Entry 5ME1 (electron microscopy, 13.50 A resolution (very low resolution: no residue pairs are listed; an interface is given only as per-side residue counts)); this record covers chains A and J of the 26 polymer chains in the assembly.

[Chain A]
Molecule: 16S ribosomal RNA
Organism: Escherichia coli K-12
Sequence (1534 nucleotides; row label = number of the first residue in the row):
     1 AAAUUGAAGA GUUUGAUCAU GGCUCAGAUU GAACGCUGGC GGCAGGCCUA ACACAUGCAA
    61 GUCGAACGGU AACAGGAAGA AGCUUGCUUC UUUGCUGACG AGUGGCGGAC GGGUGAGUAA
   121 UGUCUGGGAA ACUGCCUGAU GGAGGGGGAU AACUACUGGA AACGGUAGCU AAUACCGCAU
   181 AACGUCGCAA GACCAAAGAG GGGGACCUUC GGGCCUCUUG CCAUCGGAUG UGCCCAGAUG
   241 GGAUUAGCUA GUAGGUGGGG UAACGGCUCA CCUAGGCGAC GAUCCCUAGC UGGUCUGAGA
   301 GGAUGACCAG CCACACUGGA ACUGAGACAC GGUCCAGACU CCUACGGGAG GCAGCAGUGG
   361 GGAAUAUUGC ACAAUGGGCG CAAGCCUGAU GCAGCCAUGC CGCGUGUAUG AAGAAGGCCU
   421 UCGGGUUGUA AAGUACUUUC AGCGGGGAGG AAGGGAGUAA AGUUAAUACC UUUGCUCAUU
   481 GACGUUACCC GCAGAAGAAG CACCGGCUAA CUCCGUGCCA GCAGCCXCGG UAAUACGGAG
   541 GGUGCAAGCG UUAAUCGGAA UUACUGGGCG UAAAGCGCAC GCAGGCGGUU UGUUAAGUCA
   601 GAUGUGAAAU CCCCGGGCUC AACCUGGGAA CUGCAUCUGA UACUGGCAAG CUUGAGUCUC
   661 GUAGAGGGGG GUAGAAUUCC AGGUGUAGCG GUGAAAUGCG UAGAGAUCUG GAGGAAUACC
   721 GGUGGCGAAG GCGGCCCCCU GGACGAAGAC UGACGCUCAG GUGCGAAAGC GUGGGGAGCA
   781 AACAGGAUUA GAUACCCUGG UAGUCCACGC CGUAAACGAU GUCGACUUGG AGGUUGUGCC
   841 CUUGAGGCGU GGCUUCCGGA GCUAACGCGU UAAGUCGACC GCCUGGGGAG UACGGCCGCA
   901 AGGUUAAAAC UCAAAUGAAU UGACGGGGGC CCGCACAAGC GGUGGAGCAU GUGGUUUAAU
   961 UCGAUGXAAC GCGAAGAACC UUACCUGGUC UUGACAUCCA CGGAAGUUUU CAGAGAUGAG
  1021 AAUGUGCCUU CGGGAACCGU GAGACAGGUG CUGCAUGGCU GUCGUCAGCU CGUGUUGUGA
  1081 AAUGUUGGGU UAAGUCCCGC AACGAGCGCA ACCCUUAUCC UUUGUUGCCA GCGGUCCGGC
  1141 CGGGAACUCA AAGGAGACUG CCAGUGAUAA ACUGGAGGAA GGUGGGGAUG ACGUCAAGUC
  1201 AUCAUGGCCC UUACGACCAG GGCUACACAC GUGCUACAAU GGCGCAUACA AAGAGAAGCG
  1261 ACCUCGCGAG AGCAAGCGGA CCUCAUAAAG UGCGUCGUAG UCCGGAUUGG AGUCUGCAAC
  1321 UCGACUCCAU GAAGUCGGAA UCGCUAGUAA UCGUGGAUCA GAAUGCCACG GUGAAUACGU
  1381 UCCCGGGCCU UGUACACACC GCCCGUXACA CCAUGGGAGU GGGUUGCAAA AGAAGUAGGU
  1441 AGCUUAACCU UCGGGAGGGC GCUUACCACU UUGUGAUUCA UGACUGGGGU GAAGUCGUAA
  1501 CAAGGUAACC GUAGGGGAAC CUGCGGUUGG AUCA
Modified positions: PSU (pseudouridine-5'-monophosphate) at position 516, G7M (N7-methyl-guanosine-5'-monophosphate) at position 527, 2MG (2N-methylguanosine-5'-monophosphate) at position 966, 5MC (5-methylcytidine-5'-monophosphate) at position 967, 2MG (2N-methylguanosine-5'-monophosphate) at position 1207, 4OC (4n,o2'-methylcytidine-5'-monophosphate) at position 1402, 5MC (5-methylcytidine-5'-monophosphate) at position 1407, UR3 (3-methyluridine-5'-monophoshate) at position 1498, 2MG (2N-methylguanosine-5'-monophosphate) at position 1516, MA6 (6N-dimethyladenosine-5'-monophoshate) at position 1518, MA6 (6N-dimethyladenosine-5'-monophoshate) at position 1519

[Chain J]
Molecule: 30S ribosomal protein S10
Organism: Escherichia coli K-12
UniProtKB: P0A7R5 (RS10_ECOLI); residues 1-103 here = UniProt positions 1-103
Chain sequence (103 residues; row label = number of the first residue in the row):
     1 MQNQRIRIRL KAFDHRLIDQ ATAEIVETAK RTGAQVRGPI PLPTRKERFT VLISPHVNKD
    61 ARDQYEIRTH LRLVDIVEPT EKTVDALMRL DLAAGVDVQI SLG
Not modelled in the structure: 1-3, 103

[How chain A and chain J interact]
At this resolution (14 A) residue pairs are not listed: 31 residues of chain A and 36 of chain J lie at the interface.

[Summary]
Chain A and chain J form an interface of 31 and 36 residues respectively.
Here chain A is 16S ribosomal RNA and chain J is 30S ribosomal protein S10, both from Escherichia coli K-12.
Entry 5ME1 (Structure of the 30S Pre-Initiation Complex 2 (30S IC-2) Stalled by GE81112) was determined by
electron microscopy, deposited together with 5ME0.
